7SN7 - chains J and M of the 23 polymer chains in the assembly; structure by electron microscopy, 4.20 A resolution (low resolution: residue-level contacts below are approximate; hydrogen-bond / salt-bridge calls are withheld).

[Chain J (and M)]
Protein: Flagellin
Source organism: Escherichia coli O127:H6
Notes: chain M of this document is another copy of the same molecule, construct and numbering; everything in this record applies to it too
Reference sequence: A0A2D0NRN6 (A0A2D0NRN6_ECOLX); residues 3-548 here = UniProt positions 3-548
Chain sequence (546 residues; each row starts with the number of its first residue):
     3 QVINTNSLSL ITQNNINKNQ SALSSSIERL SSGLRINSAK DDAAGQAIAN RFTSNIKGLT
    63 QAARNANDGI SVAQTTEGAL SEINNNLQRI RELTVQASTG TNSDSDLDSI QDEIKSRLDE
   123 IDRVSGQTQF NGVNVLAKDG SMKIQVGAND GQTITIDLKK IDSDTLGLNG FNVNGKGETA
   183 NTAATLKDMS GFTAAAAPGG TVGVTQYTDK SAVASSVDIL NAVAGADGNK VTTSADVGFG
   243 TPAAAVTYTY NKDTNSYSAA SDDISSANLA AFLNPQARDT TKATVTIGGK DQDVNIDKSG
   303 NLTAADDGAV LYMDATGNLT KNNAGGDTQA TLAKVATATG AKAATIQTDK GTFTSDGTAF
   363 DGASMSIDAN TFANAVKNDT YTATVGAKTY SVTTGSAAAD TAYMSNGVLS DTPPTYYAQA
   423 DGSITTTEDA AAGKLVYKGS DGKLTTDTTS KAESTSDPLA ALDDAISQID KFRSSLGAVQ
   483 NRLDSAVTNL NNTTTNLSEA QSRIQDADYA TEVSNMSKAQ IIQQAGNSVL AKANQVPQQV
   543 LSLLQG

[Interface between chain J and chain M]
Contacting residue pairs (10):
  Arg91(J) - Asp44(M)
  Leu95(J) - Asp44(M)
  Gln98(J) - Asp44(M)
  Ser107(J) - Arg53(M)
  Asp108(J) - Ala46(M)
  Asp108(J) - Ala49(M)
  Asp108(J) - Ile50(M)
  Asp108(J) - Arg53(M)
  Ile112(J) - Ala46(M)
  Glu115(J) - Ala45(M)
Other interface residues (no listed pair), chain M (7 interface residues in all): Asp43

[Overview]
Chain J and chain M each contribute 7 residues to their interface.
Both chains are Flagellin (Escherichia coli O127:H6). Entry 7SN7 (Cryo-EM structure of the enteropathogenic E.
coli O127:H6 flagellar filament) was determined by electron microscopy (same publication as 7SN4, 7SN9, 7SQD
and 7SQJ).
